PDB entry 5NNA | X-ray diffraction, 1.50 A resolution | chains A and B

# Chain A (and B)
Molecule: isatin hydrolase A
Source organism: Labrenzia aggregata
Notes: chain B of this document is another copy of the same molecule, construct and numbering; everything in this record applies to it too
UniProt: A0P0F0 (A0P0F0_LABAI); numbering as in UniProt (aligned over 2-257)
Chain sequence (264 residues; numbered -6 to 257; the number before each row is that of its first residue; numbers below 1 keep their minus sign (Ser-6 is residue -6)):
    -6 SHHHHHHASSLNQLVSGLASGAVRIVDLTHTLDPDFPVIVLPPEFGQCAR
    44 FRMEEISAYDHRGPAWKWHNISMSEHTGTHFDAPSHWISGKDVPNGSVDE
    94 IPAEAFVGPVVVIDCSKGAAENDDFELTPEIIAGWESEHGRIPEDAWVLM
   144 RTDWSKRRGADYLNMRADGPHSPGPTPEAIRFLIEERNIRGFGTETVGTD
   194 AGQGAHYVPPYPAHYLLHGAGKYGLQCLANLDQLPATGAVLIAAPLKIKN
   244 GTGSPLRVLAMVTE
Not modelled in the structure: -6 to 1, 257 (chain B: -6 to 1)
Sequence notes: expression tag (-6 to 1)
Ion coordination: Mn2+: His69, His73, Asp75, Gln219
Small-molecule neighbours: benzoic acid phenylmethylester (BZM): Ile32, Val33, Leu34, His79, Trp80, Pro163, Ser165, Val190, Gly191, Thr192, Asp193, Ala194, Gly195, Tyr204, His207
What the authors report for this chain:
  - Mn2+ coordination: His69, His73, Asp75, Gln219
  - self-association interface (contacts with another copy of this molecule): Trp59, Trp61
  - specificity-determining residues: Gln219 (citing earlier work)
  - catalytic residues: His79, Asp193, His207 (from molecular simulation)

# Interface between chain A and chain B
Residue-residue contacts (154; chain A residue first):
  Ser2(A) - Thr256(B)
  Ser3(A) - Gln6(B)
  Ser3(A) - Leu7(B)
  Ser3(A) - Val16(B)
  Leu4(A) - Leu7(B)  hydrophobic
  Leu4(A) - Gly231(B)
  Leu4(A) - Val233(B)  hydrophobic
  Leu4(A) - Met254(B)
  Leu4(A) - Thr256(B)
  Gln6(A) - Ser3(B)
  Gln6(A) - Gln6(B)
  Leu7(A) - Ser3(B)
  Leu7(A) - Leu4(B)  hydrophobic
  Leu7(A) - Met254(B)  hydrophobic
  Val8(A) - Pro102(B)  hydrophobic
  Val8(A) - Val233(B)  hydrophobic
  Leu11(A) - Val100(B)  hydrophobic
  Val16(A) - Ser3(B)
  Ile18(A) - Ala96(B)
  Ile18(A) - Glu97(B)
  Ile18(A) - Val100(B)  hydrophobic
  Asp20(A) - Lys240(B)  salt bridge
  Thr22(A) - Lys240(B)  hydrogen bond (backbone-side chain)
  His23(A) - Lys240(B)
  Thr24(A) - Lys240(B)
  Thr24(A) - Lys242(B)
  Leu25(A) - Lys240(B)  hydrogen bond (backbone-backbone)
  Leu25(A) - Lys242(B)  hydrogen bond (backbone-backbone)
  Asp26(A) - Lys242(B)
  Ile32(A) - Trp61(B)  hydrophobic
  Leu34(A) - Trp59(B)  hydrophobic
  Leu34(A) - Trp61(B)  hydrophobic
  Phe38(A) - His54(B)
  Phe38(A) - Arg55(B)
  Phe38(A) - Pro57(B)
  Gly39(A) - Ile49(B)
  Gly39(A) - Arg55(B)  hydrogen bond (backbone-backbone)
  Gly39(A) - Trp61(B)
  Gln40(A) - Ile49(B)
  Cys41(A) - Trp61(B)
  Ala42(A) - Asn63(B)
  Phe44(A) - Ile241(B)  hydrophobic
  Met46(A) - Ile241(B)  hydrophobic
  Met46(A) - Lys242(B)
  Ile49(A) - Gly39(B)
  Ile49(A) - Gln40(B)
  Ile49(A) - Ser67(B)
  Tyr52(A) - Ser78(B)  hydrogen bond (side chain-backbone)
  Tyr52(A) - Trp80(B)
  Tyr52(A) - Ile81(B)
  Tyr52(A) - Lys84(B)
  His54(A) - Phe38(B)
  Arg55(A) - Phe38(B)
  Arg55(A) - Gly39(B)  hydrogen bond (backbone-backbone)
  Pro57(A) - Phe38(B)
  Pro57(A) - Ile81(B)
  Ala58(A) - Trp80(B)
  Ala58(A) - Ile81(B)  hydrogen bond (backbone-backbone)
  Trp59(A) - Leu34(B)  hydrophobic
  Trp59(A) - Phe38(B)  hydrophobic
  Trp59(A) - His79(B)
  Trp59(A) - Trp80(B)  hydrophobic
  Lys60(A) - Ser78(B)
  Lys60(A) - His79(B)  hydrogen bond (backbone-backbone)
  Lys60(A) - Thr245(B)  hydrogen bond (backbone-side chain)
  Trp61(A) - Ile32(B)  hydrophobic
  Trp61(A) - Leu34(B)  hydrophobic
  Trp61(A) - Gly39(B)
  Trp61(A) - Cys41(B)
  Trp61(A) - Glu68(B)
  Trp61(A) - His69(B)
  Trp61(A) - Thr245(B)
  His62(A) - Ser67(B)
  His62(A) - Glu68(B)  salt bridge
  His62(A) - Thr245(B)
  Asn63(A) - Ala42(B)
  Asn63(A) - Met66(B)
  Asn63(A) - Ser67(B)  hydrogen bond
  Ile64(A) - Ser65(B)
  Ile64(A) - Met66(B)  hydrogen bond (backbone-backbone)
  Ile64(A) - Ile241(B)  hydrophobic
  Ser65(A) - Ile64(B)
  Ser65(A) - Ser65(B)
  Met66(A) - Asn63(B)
  Met66(A) - Ile64(B)  hydrogen bond (backbone-backbone)
  Ser67(A) - Ile49(B)
  Ser67(A) - His62(B)
  Ser67(A) - Asn63(B)  hydrogen bond
  Glu68(A) - Trp61(B)
  Glu68(A) - His62(B)  salt bridge
  His69(A) - Trp61(B)
  Ser78(A) - Tyr52(B)  hydrogen bond (backbone-side chain)
  Ser78(A) - Lys60(B)
  His79(A) - Trp59(B)
  His79(A) - Lys60(B)  hydrogen bond (backbone-backbone)
  Trp80(A) - Tyr52(B)
  Trp80(A) - Ala58(B)
  Trp80(A) - Trp59(B)  hydrophobic
  Ile81(A) - Tyr52(B)
  Ile81(A) - Pro57(B)
  Ile81(A) - Ala58(B)  hydrogen bond (backbone-backbone)
  Lys84(A) - Tyr52(B)
  Val91(A) - Arg250(B)  hydrogen bond (backbone-side chain)
  Ala96(A) - Ile18(B)
  Glu97(A) - Ile18(B)
  Phe99(A) - Arg250(B)
  Phe99(A) - Leu252(B)  hydrophobic
  Val100(A) - Leu11(B)  hydrophobic
  Val100(A) - Ile18(B)  hydrophobic
  Val100(A) - Ile235(B)  hydrophobic
  Pro102(A) - Val8(B)
  Gly231(A) - Leu4(B)
  Val233(A) - Leu4(B)  hydrophobic
  Val233(A) - Val8(B)  hydrophobic
  Ile235(A) - Val100(B)  hydrophobic
  Ile235(A) - Ile235(B)  hydrophobic
  Ala237(A) - Arg250(B)
  Ala237(A) - Leu252(B)  hydrophobic
  Pro238(A) - Arg250(B)  hydrogen bond (backbone-side chain)
  Leu239(A) - Leu25(B)  hydrophobic
  Leu239(A) - Pro248(B)
  Leu239(A) - Leu249(B)  hydrophobic
  Leu239(A) - Arg250(B)
  Lys240(A) - Asp20(B)  salt bridge
  Lys240(A) - Thr22(B)  hydrogen bond (side chain-backbone)
  Lys240(A) - His23(B)
  Lys240(A) - Thr24(B)
  Lys240(A) - Leu25(B)  hydrogen bond (backbone-backbone)
  Lys240(A) - Arg250(B)
  Ile241(A) - Leu25(B)
  Ile241(A) - Phe44(B)  hydrophobic
  Ile241(A) - Met46(B)  hydrophobic
  Ile241(A) - Ile64(B)  hydrophobic
  Lys242(A) - Thr24(B)
  Lys242(A) - Leu25(B)  hydrogen bond (backbone-backbone)
  Lys242(A) - Asp26(B)
  Lys242(A) - Met46(B)
  Thr245(A) - Lys60(B)  hydrogen bond (side chain-backbone)
  Thr245(A) - Trp61(B)
  Thr245(A) - His62(B)
  Pro248(A) - Leu239(B)
  Leu249(A) - Leu239(B)  hydrophobic
  Arg250(A) - Val91(B)  hydrogen bond (side chain-backbone)
  Arg250(A) - Phe99(B)
  Arg250(A) - Ala237(B)
  Arg250(A) - Pro238(B)  hydrogen bond (side chain-backbone)
  Arg250(A) - Leu239(B)
  Arg250(A) - Lys240(B)
  Leu252(A) - Phe99(B)  hydrophobic
  Leu252(A) - Ala237(B)  hydrophobic
  Met254(A) - Leu4(B)
  Met254(A) - Leu7(B)  hydrophobic
  Val255(A) - Leu4(B)
  Thr256(A) - Leu4(B)
Interface residues without a listed pair, chain A (73 interface residues in all): Gly56, Asp92, Ile94, Asn243
Interface residues without a listed pair, chain B (76 interface residues in all): Ser2, Glu37, Gly56, Asp92, Ile94, Tyr204, Ala232, Asn243, Val255

# In short
The interface between chain A and chain B involves 73 residues on one side and 76 on the other, with 24
hydrogen bonds and 4 salt bridges. Among the polar pairs are Asp20(A)-Lys240(B), His62(A)-Glu68(B) and
Thr22(A)-Lys240(B). The paper reports catalytic residues His79(A), Asp193(A) and His207(A); Mn2+ coordination
by His69(A), His73(A) and Asp75(A) among others.
Both chains are isatin hydrolase A (Labrenzia aggregata). Entry 5NNA (Isatin hydrolase A (IHA) from Labrenzia
aggregata bound to benzyl benzoate) was determined by X-ray diffraction together with 5NMP and 5NNB from the
same study.
